Entry 5S5J (X-ray diffraction, 2.25 A resolution); this record covers chains B and F of the 6 polymer chains in the assembly.

== Chain B ==
Name: Tubulin beta-2B chain
Organism: Bos taurus
UniProt: Q6B856 (TBB2B_BOVIN); the author numbering skips numbers that UniProt does not, so the offset changes along the chain: 1-42 = UniProt 1-42; 45-360 = UniProt 43-358; 369-455 = UniProt 359-445
Amino-acid sequence (445 residues; numbered 1 to 455; 10 numbers in that range are skipped by the numbering (no residue carries them; nothing is unmodelled there); the number before each row is that of its first residue):
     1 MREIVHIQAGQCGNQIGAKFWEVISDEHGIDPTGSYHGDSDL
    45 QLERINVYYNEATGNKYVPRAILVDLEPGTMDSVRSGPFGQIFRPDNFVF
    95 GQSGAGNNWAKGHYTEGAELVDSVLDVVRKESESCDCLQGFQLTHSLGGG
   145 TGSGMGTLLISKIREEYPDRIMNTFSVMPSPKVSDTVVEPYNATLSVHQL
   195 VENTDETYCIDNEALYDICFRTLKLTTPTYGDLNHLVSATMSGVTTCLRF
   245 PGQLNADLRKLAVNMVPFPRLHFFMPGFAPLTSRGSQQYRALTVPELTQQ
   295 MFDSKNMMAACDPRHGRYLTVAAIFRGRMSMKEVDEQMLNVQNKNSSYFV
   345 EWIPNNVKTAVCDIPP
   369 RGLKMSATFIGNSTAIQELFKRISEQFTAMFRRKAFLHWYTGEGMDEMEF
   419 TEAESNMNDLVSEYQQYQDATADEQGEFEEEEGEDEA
Not modelled in the structure: 279-280, 438-455
UniProt features mapped onto this chain:
  - motif: Met1 to Ile4 (MREI motif)
  - binding site (GTP): Gln11, Glu71, Ser140, Gly144, Thr145, Gly146, Asn206, Asn228
  - binding site (Mg(2+)): Glu71
  - modified residue: Ser40 (Phosphoserine), Thr57 (Phosphothreonine), Lys60 (N6-acetyllysine), Ser174 (Phosphoserine), Thr287 (Phosphothreonine), Thr292 (Phosphothreonine), Arg320 (Omega-N-methylarginine), Glu448 (5-glutamyl polyglutamate)
  - cross-link (Glycyl lysine isopeptide (Lys-Gly)): Lys60 (interchain with G-Cter in ubiquitin), Lys326 (interchain with G-Cter in ubiquitin)
Bound ions: Mg2+: Gln11 (together with GDP); Ca2+: Glu113 (shared with 1 residue of chain C)
Residues lining bound ligands:
  - GDP (guanosine-5'-diphosphate): Ala9, Gly10, Gln11, Cys12, Gln15, Ile16, Asp69, Ala99, Asn101, Ser140, Gly142, Gly143, Gly144, Thr145, Gly146, Ser147, Val171, Pro173, Val177, Asp179, Glu183, Asn206, Leu209, Tyr224, Leu227, Asn228
  - N-(3-methylpyridin-4-yl)acetamide (WKY): Gly100, Asn101, Asn102, Lys105, Trp407

== Chain F ==
Name: Tubulin-Tyrosine Ligase
Organism: Gallus gallus
UniProt: E1BQ43 (E1BQ43_CHICK); residue numbers follow UniProt; this construct covers 1-378
Amino-acid sequence (384 residues; row label = number of the first residue in the row):
     1 MYTFVVRDENSSVYAEVSRLLLATGQWKRLRKDNPRFNLMLGERNRLPFG
    51 RLGHEPGLVQLVNYYRGADKLCRKASLVKLIKTSPELSESCTWFPESYVI
   101 YPTNLKTPVAPAQNGIRHLINNTRTDEREVFLAAYNRRREGREGNVWIAK
   151 SSAGAKGEGILISSEASELLDFIDEQGQVHVIQKYLEKPLLLEPGHRKFD
   201 IRSWVLVDHLYNIYLYREGVLRTSSEPYNSANFQDKTCHLTNHCIQKEYS
   251 KNYGRYEEGNEMFFEEFNQYLMDALNTTLENSILLQIKHIIRSCLMCIEP
   301 AISTKHLHYQSFQLFGFDFMVDEELKVWLIEVNGAPACAQKLYAELCQGI
   351 VDVAISSVFPLADTGQKTSQPTSIFIKLHHHHHH
Not modelled in the structure: 106-124, 156-158, 363-370, 383-384
Sequence notes: expression tag (379-384)
Bound ions: Mg2+: Glu331, Asn333 (together with AMP-PCP)
Residues lining bound ligands: AMP-PCP (ACP; phosphomethylphosphonic acid adenylate ester): Lys74, Pro95, Ile148, Lys150, Ala155, Gln183, Lys184, Tyr185, Leu186, Lys198, Asp200, Arg202, Arg222, His239, Leu240, Thr241, Asn242, Asp318, Met320, Ile330, Glu331, Asn333

== How chain B and chain F interact ==
Pairs across the interface (11; chain B residue first):
  Arg311(B) - Arg31(F)
  Leu333(B) - Pro56(F)
  Leu333(B) - Gly57(F)
  Gln336(B) - Arg36(F)  hydrogen bond
  Asn337(B) - Thr3(F)
  Asn337(B) - Arg36(F)  hydrogen bond
  Asn337(B) - Leu58(F)
  Lys338(B) - Met1(F)
  Ser340(B) - Leu30(F)
  Ser340(B) - Asn34(F)  hydrogen bond
  Glu345(B) - Arg31(F)  salt bridge
Other interface residues (no listed pair), chain B (8 interface residues in all): Asn349
Other interface residues (no listed pair), chain F (10 interface residues in all): Glu55

== In short ==
8 residues of chain B and 10 residues of chain F are in contact; the contacts include 3 hydrogen bonds and 1
salt bridge. Among the polar pairs are Glu345(B)-Arg31(F), Gln336(B)-Arg36(F) and Asn337(B)-Arg36(F). Ligands
of chain B: GDP and N-(3-methylpyridin-4-yl)acetamide. Chain F binds AMP-PCP.
Here chain B is Tubulin beta-2B chain (Bos taurus) and chain F is Tubulin-Tyrosine Ligase (Gallus gallus).
Entry 5S5J (Tubulin-Z1148747945-complex) was determined by X-ray diffraction (same publication as 5S4L, 5S4M,
5S4N, 5S4O, 5S4P, 5S4Q and 52 further entries).
